6B2E - chains A and B of the 3 polymer chains in the assembly; structure by X-ray diffraction, 3.80 A resolution.

# Chain A
Name: 5'-AMP-activated protein kinase catalytic subunit alpha-2
Organism: Homo sapiens
Notes: EC 2.7.11.1, 2.7.11.27, 2.7.11.31
UniProtKB: P54646 (AAPK2_HUMAN); the author numbering skips numbers that UniProt does not, so the offset changes along the chain: 2-317 = UniProt 2-317; 319-553 = UniProt 318-552
Chain sequence (565 residues; each row starts with the number of its first residue; note: 1 number in that range is skipped by the numbering (no residue carries it; nothing is unmodelled there); numbers below 1 keep their minus sign (Met-12 is residue -12)):
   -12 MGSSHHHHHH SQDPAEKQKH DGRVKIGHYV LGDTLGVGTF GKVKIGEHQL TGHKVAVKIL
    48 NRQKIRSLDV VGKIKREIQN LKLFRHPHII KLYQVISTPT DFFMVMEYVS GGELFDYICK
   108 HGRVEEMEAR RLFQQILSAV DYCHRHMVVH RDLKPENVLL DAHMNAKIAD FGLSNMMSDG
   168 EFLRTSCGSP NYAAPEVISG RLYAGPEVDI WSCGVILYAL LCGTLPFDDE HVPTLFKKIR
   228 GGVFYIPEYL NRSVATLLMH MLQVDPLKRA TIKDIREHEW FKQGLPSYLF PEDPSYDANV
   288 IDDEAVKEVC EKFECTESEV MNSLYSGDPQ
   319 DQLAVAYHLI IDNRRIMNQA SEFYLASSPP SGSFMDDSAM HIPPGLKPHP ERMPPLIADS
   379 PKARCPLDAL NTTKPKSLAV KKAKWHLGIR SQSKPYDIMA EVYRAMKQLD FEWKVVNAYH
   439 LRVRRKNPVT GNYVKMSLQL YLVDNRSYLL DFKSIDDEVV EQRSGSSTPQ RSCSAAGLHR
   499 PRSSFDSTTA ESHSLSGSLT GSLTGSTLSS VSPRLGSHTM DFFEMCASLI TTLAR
Not modelled in the structure: -12 to 8, 319-323, 348-363, 377-398, 476-532, 553
Sequence notes: initiating methionine (-12); expression tag (-11 to 1); conflict Gly271 (Asp in P54646)
Modified residues: Thr172 (phosphothreonine; TPO)
UniProt features mapped onto this chain:
  - active site: Asp139 (Proton acceptor)
  - binding site (ATP): Leu22 to Val30, Lys45
  - modified residue: Thr172 (Phosphothreonine), Thr258 (Phosphothreonine), Ser378 (Phosphoserine), Ser492 (Phosphoserine)
Residues lining bound ligands:
  - CG7 (5-{[6-chloro-5-(2'-hydroxy[1,1'-biphenyl]-4-yl)-1H-imidazo[4,5-b]pyridin-2-yl]oxy}-2-methylbenzoic acid): Val11, Leu18, Gly19, Gly28, Lys29, Ile46, Asn48, Asp88, Phe90
  - staurosporine (STU): Leu22, Gly23, Val24, Gly25, Val30, Ala43, Lys45, Ile77, Met93, Glu94, Tyr95, Val96, Gly99, Glu143, Asn144, Leu146, Ala156, Asp157

# Chain B
Name: 5'-AMP-activated protein kinase subunit beta-2
Organism: Homo sapiens
UniProtKB: O43741 (AAKB2_HUMAN); residues 1-272 here = UniProt positions 1-272
Chain sequence (272 residues; row label = number of the first residue in the row):
     1 MGNTTSDRVS GERHGAKAAR SEGAGGHAPG KEHKIMVGST DDPSVFSLPD SKLPGDKEFV
    61 SWQQDLEDSV KPTQQARPTV IRWSEGGKEV FISGSFNNWS TKIPLIKSHN DFVAILDLPE
   121 GEHQYKFFVD GQWVHDPSEP VVTSQLGTIN NLIHVKKSDF EVFDALKLDS MESSETSCRD
   181 LSSSPPGPYG QEMYAFRSEE RFKSPPILPP HLLQVILNKD TNISCDPALL PEPNHVMLNH
   241 LYALSIKDSV MVLSATHRYK KKYVTTLLYK PI
Not modelled in the structure: 1-58, 172-189, 201-203
Modified residues: Ser108 (phosphoserine; SEP)
UniProt features mapped onto this chain:
  - modified residue: Ser39 (Phosphoserine), Thr40 (Phosphothreonine), Ser69 (Phosphoserine), Ser95 (Phosphoserine), Ser108 (Phosphoserine), Thr148 (Phosphothreonine), Ser158 (Phosphoserine), Ser170 (Phosphoserine), Ser174 (Phosphoserine), Ser184 (Phosphoserine)
Residues lining bound ligands: CG7 (5-{[6-chloro-5-(2'-hydroxy[1,1'-biphenyl]-4-yl)-1H-imidazo[4,5-b]pyridin-2-yl]oxy}-2-methylbenzoic acid): Arg82, Ile106, Lys107, Ser108, Asp111, Val113, Ile115

# Interface between chain A and chain B
Pairs across the interface (138):
  Gly9(A) with Ile106(B)
  Val11(A) with Ile106(B), hydrophobic; Val113(B); Ile115(B), hydrophobic
  Lys12(A) with Ile115(B)
  Ile13(A) with Ile115(B), hydrophobic
  Arg49(A) with Lys167(B)
  Gln66(A) with Glu161(B)
  Gln81(A) with Thr73(B), hydrogen bond (side chain-backbone)
  Val82(A) with Gln74(B)
  Ile83(A) with Gln74(B)
  Ser84(A) with Gln74(B), hydrogen bond (backbone-side chain); Ser158(B); Asp159(B); Phe160(B)
  Thr85(A) with Pro78(B)
  Pro86(A) with Pro78(B); Thr79(B); Val155(B), hydrophobic
  Thr87(A) with Val80(B)
  Phe89(A) with Phe160(B), hydrophobic; Phe163(B), hydrophobic
  Met164(A) with His235(B)
  Ser165(A) with His235(B), hydrogen bond (backbone-side chain)
  Asp166(A) with His235(B); Leu238(B); Arg258(B)
  Gly167(A) with His235(B); Val236(B); Leu238(B); His240(B)
  Glu168(A) with Val236(B)
  Phe169(A) with Pro209(B), hydrophobic; Leu212(B), hydrophobic; Val236(B), hydrophobic
  Leu189(A) with Pro206(B), hydrophobic; Ile207(B); Pro209(B)
  Glu194(A) with His211(B), salt bridge
  Pro253(A) with Pro210(B), hydrophobic; His211(B)
  Leu254(A) with Pro210(B); His211(B); Gln214(B)
  Pro281(A) with Val60(B), hydrophobic
  Asp284(A) with Gln64(B)
  Val287(A) with Gln64(B), hydrogen bond (backbone-side chain)
  Tyr312(A) with Asp68(B)
  Leu343(A) with Leu230(B); Glu232(B)
  Ala344(A) with Thr221(B); Leu229(B); Leu230(B), hydrogen bond (backbone-backbone); Pro231(B)
  Ser345(A) with Thr221(B); Asn222(B), hydrogen bond (backbone-side chain); Cys225(B)
  Ser346(A) with Asp220(B); Asn222(B)
  Pro347(A) with Asp220(B); Thr221(B); Asn222(B)
  Leu364(A) with Ser224(B)
  Lys365(A) with Ser224(B)
  Pro366(A) with Ile223(B), hydrophobic
  His367(A) with Ile223(B), hydrogen bond (backbone-backbone); Ser224(B); Cys225(B); Asp226(B), salt bridge; Pro227(B)
  Glu369(A) with Pro227(B)
  Arg370(A) with Thr221(B), hydrogen bond; Asn222(B), hydrogen bond (side chain-backbone); Ile223(B); Cys225(B), hydrogen bond (side chain-backbone); Asp226(B); Pro227(B)
  Ala401(A) with Leu244(B), hydrophobic
  Lys402(A) with Asn218(B); Leu244(B)
  Trp403(A) with Leu217(B); Asn218(B), hydrogen bond (backbone-side chain); Tyr242(B); Ala243(B); Leu244(B); Val252(B), hydrophobic; Leu253(B), hydrophobic; Ser254(B); Leu267(B), hydrophobic
  His404(A) with Tyr242(B); Ala243(B), hydrogen bond (backbone-backbone); Leu244(B); Ser245(B), hydrogen bond (side chain-backbone)
  Leu405(A) with Leu208(B), hydrophobic; Leu212(B), hydrophobic; Leu241(B); Tyr242(B), hydrophobic
  Gly406(A) with Leu241(B), hydrogen bond (backbone-backbone)
  Tyr421(A) with Ser198(B)
  Phe429(A) with Ala195(B)
  Glu430(A) with Ala195(B)
  Trp431(A) with Tyr194(B), hydrogen bond (backbone-backbone); Ala195(B); Phe196(B), hydrogen bond (side chain-backbone)
  Lys432(A) with Gln191(B)
  Val433(A) with Ser198(B)
  Tyr437(A) with Ser204(B); Pro205(B)
  Leu458(A) with Pro205(B); Pro206(B)
  Tyr459(A) with Pro206(B); Leu208(B), hydrophobic
  Leu460(A) with Pro205(B); Pro206(B); Ile207(B), hydrophobic; Leu208(B)
  Tyr466(A) with Pro205(B), hydrophobic
  Asp469(A) with His240(B), salt bridge
  Phe470(A) with Asn239(B); His240(B); Leu241(B), hydrogen bond (backbone-backbone)
  Lys471(A) with Asn239(B); His240(B)
  Ser472(A) with Asn239(B), hydrogen bond (backbone-backbone); His257(B), hydrogen bond
  Asp474(A) with Asn239(B); His257(B), salt bridge
  His536(A) with His257(B)
  Met538(A) with Thr266(B); Leu268(B), hydrophobic
  Phe540(A) with Leu241(B), hydrophobic; Ala255(B), hydrophobic
  Phe541(A) with Leu253(B), hydrophobic; Ser254(B); Ala255(B); Thr266(B); Leu268(B), hydrophobic
  Ile548(A) with Met251(B), hydrophobic
Other interface residues (no listed pair), chain A (84 interface residues in all): Arg10, Thr21, Asn48, Val58, Asp88, Met134, Ala191, Ser313, His326, Glu340, Phe341, Pro413, Gln457, Val461, Glu542, Cys544, Ala545, Thr549
Other interface residues (no listed pair), chain B (80 interface residues in all): Ser61, Glu67, Ser69, Ala76, Ile81, Arg82, Ser108, Asp164, Leu168, Met193, Arg197, Val215, Ile272

# Overview
84 residues of chain A and 80 residues of chain B are in contact, with 19 hydrogen bonds and 4 salt bridges.
Polar pairs include Glu194(A)-His211(B), His367(A)-Asp226(B) and Asp469(A)-His240(B). Compound CG7 is bound
between chain A and chain B. Chain A binds staurosporine.
Here chain A is 5'-AMP-activated protein kinase catalytic subunit alpha-2 and chain B is 5'-AMP-activated
protein kinase subunit beta-2, both from Homo sapiens. Entry 6B2E (Structure of full length human AMPK
(a2b2g1) in complex with a small molecule activator SC4) was determined by X-ray diffraction, deposited
together with 6B1U.
